PDB entry 1VJC | X-ray diffraction, 2.10 A resolution | chain A

[Chain A]
Molecule: phosphoglycerate kinase
Organism: Sus scrofa
Notes: EC 2.7.2.3
UniProtKB: Q7SIB7 (PGK1_PIG); residues 1-416 here = UniProt positions 1-416
Amino-acid sequence (416 residues; numbered 1 to 416; the number before each row is that of its first residue):
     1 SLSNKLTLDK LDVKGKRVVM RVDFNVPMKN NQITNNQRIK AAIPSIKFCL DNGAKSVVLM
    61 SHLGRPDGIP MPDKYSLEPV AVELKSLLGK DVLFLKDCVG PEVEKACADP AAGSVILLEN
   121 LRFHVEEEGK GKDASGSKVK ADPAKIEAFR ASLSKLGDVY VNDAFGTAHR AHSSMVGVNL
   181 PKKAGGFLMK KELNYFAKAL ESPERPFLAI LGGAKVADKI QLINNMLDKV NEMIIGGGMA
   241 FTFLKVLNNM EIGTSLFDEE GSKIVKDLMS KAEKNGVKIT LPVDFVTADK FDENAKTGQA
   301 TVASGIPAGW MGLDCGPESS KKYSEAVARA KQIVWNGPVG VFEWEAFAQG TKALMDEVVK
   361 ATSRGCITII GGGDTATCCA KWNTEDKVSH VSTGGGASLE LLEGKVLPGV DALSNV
Ligand contacts: ATP (adenosine-5'-triphosphate): Gly-213, Ala-214, Lys-215, Lys-219, Gly-237, Gly-238, Phe-241, Leu-256, Phe-291, Gly-312, Leu-313, Pro-338, Val-339, Gly-340, Val-341, Phe-342, Glu-343, Asp-374
Curated features (UniProtKB/Swiss-Prot):
  - binding site (ADP): Gly-238
  - binding site (CDP): Gly-238
  - modified residue: Lys-191 (N6-succinyllysine)

[Summary]
Ligands of chain A: ATP. UniProt lists ADP-binding residue Gly-238 and CDP-binding residue Gly-238.
Chain A is phosphoglycerate kinase (Sus scrofa); the structure, Structure of pig muscle PGK complexed with
MgATP, was determined by X-ray diffraction, deposited together with 1VJD.
